Entry 8XL6 (electron microscopy, 2.29 A resolution); this record covers chains A and D of the 12 polymer chains in the assembly.

Chain A:
Name: Methylcrotonoyl-CoA carboxylase subunit alpha, mitochondrial
From: Homo sapiens
Notes: EC 6.4.1.4
UniProtKB: Q96RQ3 (MCCA_HUMAN); residue numbers follow UniProt; this construct covers 1-725
Chain sequence (725 residues; numbered 1 to 725; the number before each row is that of its first residue):
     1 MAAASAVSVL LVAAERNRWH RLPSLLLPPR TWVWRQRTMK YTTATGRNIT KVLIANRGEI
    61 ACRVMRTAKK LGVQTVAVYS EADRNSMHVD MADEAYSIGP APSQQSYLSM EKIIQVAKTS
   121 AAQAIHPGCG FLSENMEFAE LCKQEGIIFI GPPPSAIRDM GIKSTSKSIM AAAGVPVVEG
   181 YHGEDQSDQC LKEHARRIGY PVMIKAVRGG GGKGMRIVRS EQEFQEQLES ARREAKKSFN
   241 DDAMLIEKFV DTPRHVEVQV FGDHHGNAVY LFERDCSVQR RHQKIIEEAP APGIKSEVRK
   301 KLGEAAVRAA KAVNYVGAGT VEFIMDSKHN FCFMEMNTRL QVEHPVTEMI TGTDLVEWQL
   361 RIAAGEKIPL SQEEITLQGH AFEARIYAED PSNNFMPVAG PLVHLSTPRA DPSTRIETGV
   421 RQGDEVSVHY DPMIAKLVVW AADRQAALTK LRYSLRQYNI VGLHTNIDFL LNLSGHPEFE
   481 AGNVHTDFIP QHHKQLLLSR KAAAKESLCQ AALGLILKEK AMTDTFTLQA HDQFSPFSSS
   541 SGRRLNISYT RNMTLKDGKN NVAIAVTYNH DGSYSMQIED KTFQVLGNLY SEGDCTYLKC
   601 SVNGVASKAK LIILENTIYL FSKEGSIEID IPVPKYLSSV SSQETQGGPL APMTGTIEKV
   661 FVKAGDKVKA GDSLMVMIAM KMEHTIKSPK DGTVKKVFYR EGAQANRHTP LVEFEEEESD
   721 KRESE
Disordered / not traced: 1-48, 641-647, 716-725
Covalent attachments: biotin (BTN) linked to Lys-681
From the paper describing this entry:
  - binding site for biotin: Lys-681
  - post-translational modification sites: Lys-681

Chain D:
Name: Methylcrotonoyl-CoA carboxylase beta chain, mitochondrial
From: Homo sapiens
Notes: EC 6.4.1.4
UniProtKB: Q9HCC0 (MCCB_HUMAN); residue numbers follow UniProt; this construct covers 1-563
Chain sequence (563 residues; each row starts with the number of its first residue):
     1 MWAVLRLALR PCARASPAGP RAYHGDSVAS LGTQPDLGSA LYQENYKQMK ALVNQLHERV
    61 EHIKLGGGEK ARALHISRGK LLPRERIDNL IDPGSPFLEL SQFAGYQLYD NEEVPGGGII
   121 TGIGRVSGVE CMIIANDATV KGGAYYPVTV KKQLRAQEIA MQNRLPCIYL VDSGGAYLPR
   181 QADVFPDRDH FGRTFYNQAI MSSKNIAQIA VVMGSCTAGG AYVPAMADEN IIVRKQGTIF
   241 LAGPPLVKAA TGEEVSAEDL GGADLHCRKS GVSDHWALDD HHALHLTRKV VRNLNYQKKL
   301 DVTIEPSEEP LFPADELYGI VGANLKRSFD VREVIARIVD GSRFTEFKAF YGDTLVTGFA
   361 RIFGYPVGIV GNNGVLFSES AKKGTHFVQL CCQRNIPLLF LQNITGFMVG REYEAEGIAK
   421 DGAKMVAAVA CAQVPKITLI IGGSYGAGNY GMCGRAYSPR FLYIWPNARI SVMGGEQAAN
   481 VLATITKDQR AREGKQFSSA DEAALKEPII KKFEEEGNPY YSSARVWDDG IIDPADTRLV
   541 LGLSFSAALN APIEKTDFGI FRM
Disordered / not traced: 1-22
Residues lining bound ligands: biotin (BTN): Val-375, Thr-405, Gly-406, Phe-407, Met-408, Val-409, Glu-476, Gln-477, Asn-480
From the paper describing this entry:
  - catalytic residues: Ala-447, Gly-448 (citing earlier work)

How chain A and chain D interact:
Contacting residue pairs - 20 pairs, chain A then chain D:
  Glu-519(A) with Tyr-23(D)
  Met-522(A) with Tyr-23(D); Gly-25(D)
  Thr-523(A) with Tyr-23(D)
  Phe-526(A) with Tyr-23(D); His-24(D)
  Leu-637(A) with Ser-27(D); Ala-29(D)
  Lys-681(A) with Lys-326(D); Glu-476(D); Asn-480(D)
  Met-682(A) with Leu-325(D); Lys-326(D); Thr-405(D)
  Glu-683(A) with Lys-326(D), hydrogen bond (backbone-backbone); Arg-327(D); Ser-328(D), hydrogen bond (backbone-backbone)
  His-684(A) with Ser-328(D)
  Arg-707(A) with Asp-353(D), salt bridge; Phe-377(D)
Interface residues without a listed pair, chain A (12 interface residues in all): Met-653, Met-680
Interface residues without a listed pair, chain D (19 interface residues in all): Val-28, Thr-354, Val-375, Met-408, Val-409

Summary:
Chain A and chain D form an interface of 12 and 19 residues respectively, with 2 hydrogen bonds and 1 salt
bridge. Among the polar pairs are Arg-707(A)/Asp-353(D), Glu-683(A)/Lys-326(D) and Glu-683(A)/Ser-328(D).
Chain D binds biotin. Covalently linked biotin: at Lys-681(A). From the paper: catalytic residues Ala-447(D)
and Gly-448(D); a binding site for biotin at Lys-681(A).
Chain A is Methylcrotonoyl-CoA carboxylase subunit alpha, mitochondrial and chain D is Methylcrotonoyl-CoA
carboxylase beta chain, mitochondrial, both from Homo sapiens; the structure, Structure of human
3-methylcrotonyl-CoA carboxylase at apo-state (MCC-Apo), was determined by electron microscopy, deposited
together with 8XL3, 8XL4, 8XL5, 8XL7 and 8XL8.
